PDB entry 6L3G | X-ray diffraction, 3.30 A resolution | chains D and B of the 3 polymer chains in the assembly

[Chain D]
Molecule: 30-nt DNA strand
Sequence (30 nucleotides; row label = number of the first residue in the row):
     1 TTTTTTTTTTCGCGCGCGCGTTTTTTTTTT
Not modelled in the structure: 1-3, 25-30

[Chain B]
Name: ATP-dependent DNA helicase
Organism: Bacteroides sp. AF32-8BH
Reference sequence: A0A373G551 (A0A373G551_9BACE); numbering as in UniProt (aligned over 1-433)
Sequence (433 residues; row label = number of the first residue in the row):
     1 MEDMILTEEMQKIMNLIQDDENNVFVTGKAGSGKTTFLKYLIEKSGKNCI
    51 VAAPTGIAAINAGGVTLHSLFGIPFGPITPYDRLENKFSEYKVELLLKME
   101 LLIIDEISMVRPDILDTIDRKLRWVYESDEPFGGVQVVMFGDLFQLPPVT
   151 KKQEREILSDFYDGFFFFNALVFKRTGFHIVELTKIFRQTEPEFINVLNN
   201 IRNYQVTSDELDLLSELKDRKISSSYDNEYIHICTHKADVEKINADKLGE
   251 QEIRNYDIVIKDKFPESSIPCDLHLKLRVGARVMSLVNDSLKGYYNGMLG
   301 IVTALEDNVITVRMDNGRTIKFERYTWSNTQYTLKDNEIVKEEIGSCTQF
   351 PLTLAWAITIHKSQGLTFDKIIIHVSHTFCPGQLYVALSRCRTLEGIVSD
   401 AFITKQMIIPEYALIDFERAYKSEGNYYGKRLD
Not modelled in the structure: 1-2, 223-227, 331-342, 433
Ion coordination: Mg2+: Thr-35 (together with ADP, tetrafluoroaluminate)
Residues lining bound ligands: ADP (adenosine-5'-diphosphate): Asp-3, Met-4, Ile-5, Leu-6, Met-10, Lys-29, Ala-30, Gly-31, Ser-32, Gly-33, Lys-34, Thr-35, Thr-36, Asn-61, Phe-187, Arg-188, Gly-365, Thr-367, Arg-392
What the authors report for this chain:
  - binding site for the 30-nt DNA strand (chain D): Tyr-91, Val-149, Lys-151, Lys-152, His-236, His-361, His-377, Phe-379, Ile-409, Tyr-412
  - self-association interface (contacts with another copy of this molecule); pairs are residue here / residue on that copy: Ser-208/Glu-323 (hydrogen bond), Asp-209/Asn-308 (hydrogen bond), Glu-210/Lys-321, Lys-405/Glu-323 (salt bridge), Pro-410, Tyr-412
  - mutagenesis - H236A, F379A: decreased binding to ssDNA
  - mutagenesis - H236A, F379A: abolished catalytic activity with the 30-nt DNA strand (chain D)
  - mutagenesis - Y91A/Y412A, H377A: decreased catalytic activity with the 30-nt DNA strand (chain D)
  - mutagenesis - Y91A/Y412A, H236A, F379A: decreased catalytic activity on ATP
  - mutagenesis - D209A, D209A/K405A: unchanged catalytic activity with the 30-nt DNA strand (chain D)
  - mutagenesis - E323A/K405A, E323K: increased catalytic activity with the 30-nt DNA strand (chain D)
  - mutagenesis - E323A/K405A: unchanged catalytic activity on ATP
  - mutagenesis - E323K: increased catalytic activity on ATP
  - mutagenesis - Y91A/Y412A: decreased catalytic activity on parental duplex

[How chain D and chain B interact]
Contacting residue pairs - 36 pairs, chain D then chain B:
  DC17(D) with Lys-152(B), salt bridge to the phosphate
  DG18(D) with Lys-151(B), phosphate contact; Lys-152(B), hydrogen bond to the phosphate
  DC19(D) with His-236(B), hydrogen bond to the phosphate; Phe-379(B), base contact
  DG20(D) with Val-149(B), base contact; Thr-150(B), base contact; Lys-151(B), base contact; Thr-235(B), sugar contact; His-236(B), salt bridge to the phosphate; Lys-237(B), hydrogen bond to the phosphate; Thr-359(B), phosphate contact; His-361(B), sugar contact; Phe-379(B), sugar contact
  DT21(D) with Thr-55(B), phosphate contact; Val-149(B), base contact; Thr-359(B), hydrogen bond to the phosphate; His-361(B), phosphate contact; Lys-362(B), salt bridge to the phosphate
  DT22(D) with Pro-54(B), sugar contact; Thr-55(B), phosphate contact; Gly-56(B), hydrogen bond to the phosphate; Thr-66(B), phosphate contact; His-68(B), hydrogen bond to the base; Phe-75(B), stacking on the base
  DT23(D) with Thr-66(B), hydrogen bond to the phosphate; His-68(B), sugar contact; Ser-69(B), phosphate contact; Gly-72(B), base contact; Ile-73(B), base contact; Pro-74(B), base contact; Phe-75(B), base contact; Asn-288(B), phosphate contact; Asn-296(B), hydrogen bond to the phosphate
  DT24(D) with Ser-69(B), hydrogen bond to the phosphate; Asn-288(B), phosphate contact
Also at the interface, not in a pair above, chain B (28 interface residues in all): Gln-153, Ala-238, Tyr-325, His-377, Cys-380

[Overview]
The interface between chain D and chain B involves 8 residues on one side and 28 on the other; the contacts
include 9 hydrogen bonds, 3 salt bridges and 1 aromatic stacking contact. Polar contacts include
DT22(D)/His-68(B), DG18(D)/Lys-152(B) and DC19(D)/His-236(B). The paper reports a binding site for the 30-nt
DNA strand (chain D) at Tyr-91(B), Val-149(B) and Lys-151(B) among others; Y91A/Y412A, H236A and F379A of
chain B reduce catalytic activity on ATP; 8 substitutions were tested in all.
Chain D is a 30-nt DNA strand and chain B is ATP-dependent DNA helicase (Bacteroides sp. AF32-8BH); the
structure, Structural Basis for DNA Unwinding at Forked dsDNA by two coordinating Pif1 helicases, was
determined by X-ray diffraction.
